Entry 1FT3 (X-ray diffraction, 2.80 A resolution); this record covers chain A.

== Chain A ==
Protein: Rho GDP-dissociation inhibitor 1
Organism: Homo sapiens
Notes: fragment: c-terminal domain
Reference sequence: P52565 (GDIR_HUMAN); numbering as in UniProt (aligned over 67-204)
Amino-acid sequence (139 residues; numbered 66 to 204; the number before each row is that of its first residue):
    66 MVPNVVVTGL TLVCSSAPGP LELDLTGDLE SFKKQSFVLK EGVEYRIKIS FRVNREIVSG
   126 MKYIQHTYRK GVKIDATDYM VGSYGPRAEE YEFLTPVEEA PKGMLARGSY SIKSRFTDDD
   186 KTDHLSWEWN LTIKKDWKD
Not modelled in the structure: 92-100, 204
Differences from the reference sequence: cloning artifact (66); engineered mutation Ala141 (Lys in P52565)
Curated features (UniProtKB/Swiss-Prot):
  - modified residue (N6-acetyllysine): Lys105, Lys127, Lys178
  - cross-link: Lys138 (Glycyl lysine isopeptide (Lys-Gly) (interchain with G-Cter in SUMO1))
  - natural variant: Asp185 (deletion: In NPHS8)
  - mutagenesis: Lys99 (K99A: Loss of interaction with NGFR), Asp185 (D185A: Loss of RHOA interaction; when associated with A-45), Lys199 (K199A: Loss of interaction with NGFR)

== Overview ==
From UniProt: 3 mutagenesis sites.
Chain A is Rho GDP-dissociation inhibitor 1 (Homo sapiens); the structure, Crystal structure of truncated
rhogdi K141A mutant, was determined by X-ray diffraction, deposited together with 1FSO, 1FST and 1FT0.
